PDB entry 5FU6 | X-ray diffraction, 2.90 A resolution | chains D and E of the 3 polymer chains in the assembly

Chain D:
Protein: CCR4-not transcription complex subunit 1
From: Homo sapiens
Notes: fragment: not1 superfamily homology domain, residues 1833-2361
UniProtKB: A5YKK6 (CNOT1_HUMAN); residues 1833-2361 here = UniProt positions 1833-2361
Chain sequence (535 residues; row label = number of the first residue in the row):
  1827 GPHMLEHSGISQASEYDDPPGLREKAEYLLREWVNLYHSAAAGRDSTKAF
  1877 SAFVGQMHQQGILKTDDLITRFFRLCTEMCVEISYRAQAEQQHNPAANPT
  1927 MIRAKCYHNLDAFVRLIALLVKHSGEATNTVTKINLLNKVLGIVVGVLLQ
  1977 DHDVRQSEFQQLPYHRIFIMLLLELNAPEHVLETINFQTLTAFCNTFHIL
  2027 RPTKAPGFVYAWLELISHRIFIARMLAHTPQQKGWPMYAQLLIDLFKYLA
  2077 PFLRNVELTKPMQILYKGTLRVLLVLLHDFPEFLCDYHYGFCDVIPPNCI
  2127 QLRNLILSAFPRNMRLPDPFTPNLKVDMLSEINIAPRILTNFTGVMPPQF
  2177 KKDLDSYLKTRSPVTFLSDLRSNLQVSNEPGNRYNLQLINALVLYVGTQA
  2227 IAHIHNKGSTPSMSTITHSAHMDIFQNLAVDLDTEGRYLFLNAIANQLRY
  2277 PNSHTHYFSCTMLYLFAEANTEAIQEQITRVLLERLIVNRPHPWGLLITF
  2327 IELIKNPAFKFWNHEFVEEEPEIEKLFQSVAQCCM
Disordered / not traced: 1827-1841, 2004-2007
Differences from the reference sequence: expression tag (1827-1832); engineered mutation Glu2344 (His in A5YKK6), Glu2345 (Cys in A5YKK6), Glu2346 (Ala in A5YKK6)

Chain E:
Protein: CCR4-not transcription complex subunit 2
From: Homo sapiens
Notes: fragment: not anchor region and not-box domain, residues 350-540
UniProtKB: Q9NZN8 (CNOT2_HUMAN); numbering as in UniProt (aligned over 350-540)
Chain sequence (197 residues; numbered 344 to 540; the number before each row is that of its first residue):
   344 GPHMLEMVTDQFGMIGLLTFIRAAETDPGMVHLALGSDLTTLGLNLNSPE
   394 NLYPKFASPWASSPCRPQDIDFHVPSEYLTNIHIRDKLAAIKLGRYGEDL
   444 LFYLYYMNGGDVLQLLAAVELFNRDWRYHKEERVWITRAPGMEPTMKTNT
   494 YERGTYYFFDCLNWRKVAKEFHLEYDKLEERPHLPSTFNYNPAQQAF
Disordered / not traced: 344-349
Differences from the reference sequence: expression tag (344-349)

Chain D / chain E interface:
Residue-residue contacts - 106 pairs, chain D then chain E:
  His1864(D) with Ile425(E)
  Ala1866(D) with Ile425(E), hydrophobic
  Arg1870(D) with His416(E); Val417(E), hydrogen bond (side chain-backbone); Ser419(E); Leu422(E)
  Tyr2036(D) with Trp403(E)
  Leu2039(D) with Pro402(E), hydrophobic; Trp403(E), hydrophobic
  Glu2040(D) with Pro402(E); Trp403(E), hydrogen bond
  Ser2043(D) with Phe399(E); Pro402(E)
  Arg2045(D) with Tyr396(E); Pro397(E); Phe399(E); Cys408(E); Ile413(E)
  Ile2048(D) with Tyr396(E), hydrophobic
  Ala2049(D) with Tyr396(E), hydrophobic
  Ala2053(D) with Tyr396(E)
  Leu2079(D) with Leu376(E)
  Glu2083(D) with Asp370(E)
  Lys2086(D) with Gln537(E); Gln538(E)
  Gln2089(D) with Gly372(E); Met373(E), hydrogen bond (side chain-backbone)
  Ile2090(D) with Trp403(E); Ala536(E); Gln537(E); Ala539(E)
  Tyr2092(D) with Val374(E), hydrophobic; Leu376(E)
  Lys2093(D) with Met373(E); Val374(E); Phe540(E)
  Gly2094(D) with Pro402(E); Trp403(E)
  Leu2096(D) with Leu382(E), hydrophobic
  Arg2097(D) with Leu385(E), hydrogen bond (side chain-backbone); Leu387(E); Pro402(E), hydrogen bond (side chain-backbone); Trp403(E), hydrogen bond (side chain-backbone); Ala404(E), hydrogen bond (side chain-backbone)
  Val2098(D) with Pro402(E), hydrophobic
  Leu2100(D) with Leu382(E), hydrophobic; Leu385(E), hydrophobic; Leu387(E), hydrophobic; Leu389(E), hydrophobic
  Val2101(D) with Tyr396(E); Phe399(E), hydrophobic
  His2104(D) with Asn388(E); Leu389(E); Ser391(E), hydrogen bond (side chain-backbone); Glu393(E); Leu395(E)
  Asp2105(D) with Asn394(E); Leu395(E), hydrogen bond (side chain-backbone); Tyr396(E), hydrogen bond (side chain-backbone)
  Phe2106(D) with Tyr396(E), hydrophobic
  Asn2124(D) with Leu376(E)
  Ile2126(D) with Leu376(E)
  Gln2127(D) with Gly379(E); Ser380(E), hydrogen bond (side chain-backbone); Leu382(E)
  Leu2131(D) with Leu382(E), hydrophobic
  Thr2260(D) with Asp353(E), hydrogen bond; Phe355(E)
  Glu2261(D) with Phe355(E)
  Tyr2264(D) with Phe355(E), hydrophobic
  Glu2298(D) with Met350(E)
  Ala2299(D) with Val351(E), hydrophobic
  Glu2302(D) with Met350(E); Val351(E), hydrogen bond (side chain-backbone); Gly356(E); Met357(E), hydrogen bond (side chain-backbone)
  Gln2303(D) with Phe355(E), hydrogen bond (side chain-backbone)
  Thr2305(D) with Met357(E)
  Arg2306(D) with Gln354(E), hydrogen bond (side chain-backbone); Phe355(E); Gly356(E), hydrogen bond (side chain-backbone); Met357(E); Leu360(E); Phe363(E)
  Leu2309(D) with Met357(E), hydrophobic; Leu360(E), hydrophobic
  Glu2310(D) with Leu360(E)
  Val2314(D) with Ala377(E); Leu378(E); Gly379(E)
  Asn2315(D) with Leu378(E), hydrogen bond (backbone-backbone); Gly379(E); Ser380(E); Asp381(E)
  Arg2316(D) with Leu382(E)
  Pro2317(D) with Leu382(E)
  Phe2342(D) with Met350(E), hydrophobic; Met357(E), hydrophobic
  Glu2346(D) with Ile358(E)
  Glu2348(D) with Leu361(E)
  Ile2349(D) with Met357(E), hydrophobic; Ile358(E), hydrophobic; Leu361(E), hydrophobic
  Leu2352(D) with Leu360(E), hydrophobic; Ile364(E), hydrophobic
  Phe2353(D) with Met357(E), hydrophobic
Interface residues without a listed pair, chain D (61 interface residues in all): Ser1865, Pro1925, His2054, Val2082, Leu2091, Cys2125, Ile2313, Trp2338, Glu2345
Interface residues without a listed pair, chain E (56 interface residues in all): Gly359, Ser401, Ser405, Asp414, Pro418, His426, Phe531

Overview:
Chain D and chain E form an interface of 61 and 56 residues respectively, with 18 hydrogen bonds. Among the
polar pairs are Arg1870(D)-Val417(E), Glu2040(D)-Trp403(E) and Gln2089(D)-Met373(E).
Chain D is CCR4-not transcription complex subunit 1 and chain E is CCR4-not transcription complex subunit 2,
both from Homo sapiens; the structure, NOT module of the human CCR4-NOT complex (Crystallization mutant), was
determined by X-ray diffraction (same publication as 5FU7).
